PDB entry 5C0X | X-ray diffraction, 3.81 A resolution | chains G and R of the 12 polymer chains in the assembly

Chain G:
Molecule: Exosome complex component RRP40
Source organism: Saccharomyces cerevisiae S288c
Notes: fragment: Exosome complex component RRP40
UniProt: Q08285 (RRP40_YEAST); numbering as in UniProt (aligned over 1-240)
Amino-acid sequence (243 residues; numbered -2 to 240; the number before each row is that of its first residue; numbers below 1 keep their minus sign (Gly-2 is residue -2)):
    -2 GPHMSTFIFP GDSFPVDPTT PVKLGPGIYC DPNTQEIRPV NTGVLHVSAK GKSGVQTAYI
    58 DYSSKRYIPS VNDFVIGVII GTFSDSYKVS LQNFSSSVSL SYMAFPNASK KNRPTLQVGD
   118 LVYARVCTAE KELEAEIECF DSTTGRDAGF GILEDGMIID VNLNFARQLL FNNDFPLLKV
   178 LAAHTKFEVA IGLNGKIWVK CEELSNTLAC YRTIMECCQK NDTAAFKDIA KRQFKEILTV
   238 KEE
Not modelled in the structure: -2 to 0, 238-240
Sequence notes: expression tag (-2 to 0)

Chain R:
Molecule: RNA synthetic
Sequence (45 nucleotides; numbered -45 to -1; the number before each row is that of its first residue; numbers below 1 keep their minus sign (C-45 is residue -45)):
   -45 CCCCCGAGAG GGGGUUUUUU UUUUUUUUUU UUUUUUUUUU UUUUU
Not modelled in the structure: -45, -19 to -7

Chain G / chain R interface:
Residue-residue contacts - 7 pairs, chain G then chain R:
  Thr79(G) - U-31(R)  phosphate contact
  Phe80(G) - U-31(R)  phosphate contact
  Ser81(G) - G-32(R)  hydrogen bond to the phosphate
  Ser81(G) - U-31(R)  hydrogen bond to the phosphate
  Tyr99(G) - G-32(R)  base contact
  Arg110(G) - C-44(R)  base contact
  Arg110(G) - G-32(R)  hydrogen bond to the base
Other interface residues (no listed pair), chain G (7 interface residues in all): Lys107, Lys108
Other interface residues (no listed pair), chain R (4 interface residues in all): G-36

In short:
The interface between chain G and chain R involves 7 residues on one side and 4 on the other, with 3 hydrogen
bonds. Among the polar pairs are Arg110(G)-G-32(R), Ser81(G)-G-32(R) and Ser81(G)-U-31(R).
Chain G is Exosome complex component RRP40 (Saccharomyces cerevisiae S288c) and chain R is RNA synthetic; the
structure, Structure of a 12-subunit nuclear exosome complex bound to structured RNA, was determined by X-ray
diffraction together with 5C0Y and 5C0W from the same study.
